5X4T - chain A; structure by X-ray diffraction, 1.60 A resolution.

[Chain A]
Name: Photoactivated adenylyl cyclase
Sequence (350 residues; numbered 1 to 350; the number before each row is that of its first residue):
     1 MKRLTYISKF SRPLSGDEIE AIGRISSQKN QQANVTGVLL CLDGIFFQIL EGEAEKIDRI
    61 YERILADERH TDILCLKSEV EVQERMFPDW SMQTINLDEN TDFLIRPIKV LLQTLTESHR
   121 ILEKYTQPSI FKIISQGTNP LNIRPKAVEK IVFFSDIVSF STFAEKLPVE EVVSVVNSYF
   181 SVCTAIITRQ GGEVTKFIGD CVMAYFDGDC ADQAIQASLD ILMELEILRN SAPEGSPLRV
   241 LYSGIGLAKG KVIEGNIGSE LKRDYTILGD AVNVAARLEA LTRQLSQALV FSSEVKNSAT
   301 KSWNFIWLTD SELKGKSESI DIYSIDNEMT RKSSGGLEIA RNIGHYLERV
Ligand contacts: FMN (flavin mononucleotide): Tyr-6, Ile-22, Ser-26, Lys-29, Asn-30, Leu-39, Phe-46, Gln-48, Leu-50, Ile-60, Arg-63, Ile-64, Asp-67, Arg-69, His-70, Met-92

[Summary]
Bound to chain A: flavin mononucleotide.
Chain A is Photoactivated adenylyl cyclase; the structure, PAC from Oscillatoria acuminata after 20 seconds
photoactivation, was determined by X-ray diffraction together with 5X4U and 5X4V from the same study.
